Entry 4X1U (X-ray diffraction, 1.87 A resolution); this record covers chain A.

Chain A:
Molecule: Putative peroxiredoxin MT2298
Organism: Mycobacterium tuberculosis
Notes: EC 1.11.1.15
Reference sequence: P9WIE2 (Y2238_MYCTO); residues 1-152 here = UniProt positions 1-152
Sequence (159 residues; each row starts with the number of its first residue; numbers below 1 keep their minus sign (Lys-6 is residue -6)):
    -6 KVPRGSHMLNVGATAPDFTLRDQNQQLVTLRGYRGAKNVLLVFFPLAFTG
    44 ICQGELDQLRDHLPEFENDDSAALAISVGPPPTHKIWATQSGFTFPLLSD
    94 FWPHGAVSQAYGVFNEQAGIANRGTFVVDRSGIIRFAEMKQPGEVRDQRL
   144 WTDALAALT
Unresolved in the structure: -6 to -5
Construct notes: expression tag (-6 to 0)
Modified positions: Cys45 (S-hydroxycysteine; CSO)
Swiss-Prot annotation at these positions:
  - active site: Cys45

Summary:
UniProt lists active-site residue Cys45.
Chain A is Putative peroxiredoxin MT2298 (Mycobacterium tuberculosis); the structure, The structure of AhpE
from Mycobacterium tuberculosis revisited, was determined by X-ray diffraction (same publication as 4X0X).
